PDB entry 8RIF | electron microscopy, 2.79 A resolution | chains Y and B of the 14 polymer chains in the assembly

[Chain Y]
Molecule: 53-nt DNA strand
Sequence (53 nucleotides; each row starts with the number of its first residue):
     1 GCATGCATGC GCATGCATGC ATGCAGCATG CATGCATGCA TGCGCATGCA TGC

[Chain B]
Molecule: DNA replication licensing factor MCM3
Source organism: Saccharomyces cerevisiae
Notes: EC 3.6.4.12
Reference sequence: P24279 (MCM3_YEAST); residues 1-971 here = UniProt positions 1-971
Amino-acid sequence (1006 residues; numbered -34 to 971; the number before each row is that of its first residue; numbers below 1 keep their minus sign (Met-34 is residue -34)):
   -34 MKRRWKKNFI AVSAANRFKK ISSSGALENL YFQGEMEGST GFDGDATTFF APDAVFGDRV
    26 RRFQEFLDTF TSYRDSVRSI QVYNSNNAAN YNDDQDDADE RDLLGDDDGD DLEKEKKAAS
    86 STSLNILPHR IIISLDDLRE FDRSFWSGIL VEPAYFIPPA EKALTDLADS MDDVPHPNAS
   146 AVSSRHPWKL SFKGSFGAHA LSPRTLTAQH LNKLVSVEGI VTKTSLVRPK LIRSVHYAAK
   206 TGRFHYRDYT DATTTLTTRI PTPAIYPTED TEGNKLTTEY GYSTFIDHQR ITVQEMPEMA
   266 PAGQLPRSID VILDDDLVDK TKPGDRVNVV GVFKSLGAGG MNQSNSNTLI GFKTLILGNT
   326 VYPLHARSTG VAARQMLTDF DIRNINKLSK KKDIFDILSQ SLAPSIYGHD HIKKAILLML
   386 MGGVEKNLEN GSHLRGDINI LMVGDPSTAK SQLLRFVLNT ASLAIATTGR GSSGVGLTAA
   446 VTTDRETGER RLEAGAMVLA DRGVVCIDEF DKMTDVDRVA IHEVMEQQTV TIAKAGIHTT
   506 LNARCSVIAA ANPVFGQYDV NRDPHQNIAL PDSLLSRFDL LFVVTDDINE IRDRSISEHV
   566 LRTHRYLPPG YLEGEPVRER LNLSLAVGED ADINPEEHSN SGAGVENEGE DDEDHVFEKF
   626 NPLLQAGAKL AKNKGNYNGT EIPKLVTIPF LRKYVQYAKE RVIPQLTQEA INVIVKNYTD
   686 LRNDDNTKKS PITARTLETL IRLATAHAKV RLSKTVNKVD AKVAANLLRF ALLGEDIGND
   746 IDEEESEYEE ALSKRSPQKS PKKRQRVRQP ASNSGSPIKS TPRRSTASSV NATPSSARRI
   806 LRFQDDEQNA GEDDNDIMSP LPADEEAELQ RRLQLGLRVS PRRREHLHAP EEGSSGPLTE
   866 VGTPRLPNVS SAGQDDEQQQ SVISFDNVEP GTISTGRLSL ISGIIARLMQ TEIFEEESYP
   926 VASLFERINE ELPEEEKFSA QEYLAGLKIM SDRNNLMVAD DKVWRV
Disordered / not traced: -34 to 15, 54-89, 139-150, 309-314, 593-647, 739-971
Differences from the reference sequence: initiating methionine (-34); expression tag (-33 to 0)
UniProt features mapped onto this chain:
  - motif: Ser541 to Asp544 (Arginine finger)
  - binding site (ATP): Gly409 to Ser416
  - modified residue: Ser761 (Phosphoserine), Ser777 (Phosphoserine), Ser781 (Phosphoserine), Thr868 (Phosphothreonine)
  - mutagenesis: Lys415 (K415A: No effect on MCM2-7 complex helicase activity. Loss of MCM2-7 complex helicase activity; when associated with MCM5 A-422. Reduces MCM2-7 complex helicase activity ...)
Small-molecule neighbours:
  - ADP (adenosine-5'-diphosphate), molecule 1: Ser370, Ile371, Tyr372, His374, Asp410, Pro411, Ser412, Thr413, Ala414, Lys415, Ser416, Gln417, Ile561, Val565
  - ADP, molecule 2: Leu399, Glu491, Gln492, Arg542, Ala699, Arg700, Glu703

[Chain Y / chain B interface]
Residue-residue contacts (6):
  DC31(Y) - Gln308(B)  phosphate contact
  DA40(Y) - Thr448(B)  phosphate contact
  DA40(Y) - Arg450(B)  phosphate contact
  DA50(Y) - Thr479(B)  phosphate contact
  DA50(Y) - Asp480(B)  hydrogen bond to the phosphate
  DA50(Y) - Val481(B)  phosphate contact
Other interface residues (no listed pair), chain Y (5 interface residues in all): DC49, DT51
Other interface residues (no listed pair), chain B (7 interface residues in all): Arg435

[In short]
Chain Y and chain B form an interface of 5 and 7 residues respectively, with 1 hydrogen bond. Its one
hydrogen-bonded contact is DA50(Y)-Asp480(B). Chain B binds ADP. UniProt lists 8 ATP-binding residues and one
mutagenesis site on chain B.
Here chain Y is a 53-nt DNA strand and chain B is DNA replication licensing factor MCM3 (Saccharomyces
cerevisiae). Entry 8RIF (Cryo-EM structure of the MCM double hexamer loaded onto dsDNA) was determined by
electron microscopy together with 9I3I and 8RIG from the same study.
